PDB entry 5IJH | X-ray diffraction, 2.43 A resolution | chain A

[Chain A]
Protein: Xenotropic and polytropic retrovirus receptor 1
From: Homo sapiens
Notes: fragment: SPX domain
UniProtKB: Q9UBH6 (XPR1_HUMAN); residue numbers follow UniProt; this construct covers 1-207
Sequence (213 residues; numbered 1 to 213; the number before each row is that of its first residue):
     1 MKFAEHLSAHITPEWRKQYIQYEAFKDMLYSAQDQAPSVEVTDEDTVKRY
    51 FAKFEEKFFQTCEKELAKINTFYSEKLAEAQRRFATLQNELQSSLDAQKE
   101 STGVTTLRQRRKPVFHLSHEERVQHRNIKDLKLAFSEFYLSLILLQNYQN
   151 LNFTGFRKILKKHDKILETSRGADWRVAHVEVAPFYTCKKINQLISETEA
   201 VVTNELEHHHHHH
Not modelled in the structure: 1, 100-122, 206-213
Construct notes: expression tag (208-213)
Curated features (UniProtKB/Swiss-Prot):
  - region: Lys158 to Lys165 (Important for inositol polyphosphate binding)
  - natural variant: Ser136 (S136N: In IBGC6), Leu140 (L140P: In IBGC6), Leu145 (L145P: In IBGC6)
  - mutagenesis: Tyr22 (Y22A: Decreases phosphate efflux), Lys158 (K158A: Decreases phosphate efflux. Decreases phosphate efflux; when associated with A-161 and A-165), Lys161 (K161A: Decreases phosphate efflux; when associated with A-158 and A-165), Lys165 (K165A: Decreases phosphate efflux; when associated with A-158 and A-161)
What the authors report for this chain:
  - binding site for sulfate ion: Lys2, Phe3, Ala4, Tyr22, Lys26

[Overview]
Curated annotation (UniProt) lists 4 mutagenesis sites. From the paper: a binding site for sulfate ion at
Lys2, Phe3 and Ala4 among others.
Chain A is Xenotropic and polytropic retrovirus receptor 1 (Homo sapiens); the structure, Structure of the SPX
domain of the human phosphate transporter XPR1 in complex with a sulfate ..., was determined by X-ray
diffraction together with 5IIG, 5IIQ, 5IIT, 5IJJ and 5IJP from the same study.
